Entry 6AP1 (electron microscopy, 3.20 A resolution); this record covers chains A and S of the 19 polymer chains in the assembly.

Chain A:
Name: Vacuolar protein sorting-associated protein 4, Protein hcp1
Source organism: Saccharomyces cerevisiae (strain ATCC 204508 / S288c)
UniProtKB: chimeric construct of P52917, Q9I747: residues 101-437 from P52917 (VPS4_YEAST) positions 101-437 (same numbers); residues 456-617 from Q9I747 positions 1-162 (UniProt number = residue number - 455)
Chain sequence (519 residues; numbered 100 to 618; the number before each row is that of its first residue):
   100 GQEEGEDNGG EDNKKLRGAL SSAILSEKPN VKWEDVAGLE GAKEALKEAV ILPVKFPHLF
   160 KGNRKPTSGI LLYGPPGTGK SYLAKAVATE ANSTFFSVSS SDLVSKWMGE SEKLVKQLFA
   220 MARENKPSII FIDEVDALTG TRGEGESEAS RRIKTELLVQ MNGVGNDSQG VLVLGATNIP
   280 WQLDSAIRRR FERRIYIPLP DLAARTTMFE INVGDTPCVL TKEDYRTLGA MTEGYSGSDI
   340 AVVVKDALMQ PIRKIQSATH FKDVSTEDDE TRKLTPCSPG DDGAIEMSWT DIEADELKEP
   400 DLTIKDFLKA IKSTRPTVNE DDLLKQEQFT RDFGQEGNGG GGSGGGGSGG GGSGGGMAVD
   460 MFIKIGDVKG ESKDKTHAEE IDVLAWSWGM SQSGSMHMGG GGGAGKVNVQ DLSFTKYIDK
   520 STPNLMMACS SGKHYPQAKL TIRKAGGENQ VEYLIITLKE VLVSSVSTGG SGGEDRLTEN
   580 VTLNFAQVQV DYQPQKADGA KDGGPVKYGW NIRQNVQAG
Not modelled in the structure: 100-115, 365-368, 434-618
Differences from the reference sequence: expression tag (100, 618); linker (438-455)
Metal / ion sites: Mg2+: Ser-180 (together with ADP)
Small-molecule neighbours: ADP / beryllium trifluoride: Asp-134, Val-135, Ala-136, Pro-174, Pro-175, Gly-176, Thr-177, Gly-178, Lys-179, Ser-180, Tyr-181, Asn-277, Met-307, Gly-336, Ser-337, Ala-340
UniProt features mapped onto this chain:
  - binding site (ATP): Gly-173 to Ser-180
Reported in the primary citation:
  - binding site for beryllium trifluoride: Arg-288, Arg-289

Chain S:
Name: Vacuolar protein sorting-associated protein VTA1
Source organism: Saccharomyces cerevisiae (strain ATCC 204508 / S288c)
UniProtKB: Q06263 (VTA1_YEAST); residues 1-330 here = UniProt positions 1-330
Chain sequence (330 residues; each row starts with the number of its first residue):
     1 MASNAARVVA TAKDFDKVGL GIIGYYLQLY AVELILSEED RSQEMTALAT ELLDTIEAFK
    61 KEIGGESEAE DSDKSLHVMN TLIHDQEKAK IYMLNFTMSL YNEKLKQLKD GPWDVMLKRS
   121 LWCCIDLFSC ILHLWKENIS ETSTNSLQKR IKYCKIYLSK LAKGEIGSSD EKTLDYADFA
   181 DDSEEIKDED VDHQTSDLEN NNNDKVEGLA PKDQTTSYEP VDEVPEFIDD ADSVNEEEQT
   241 VDKNEDAITK DEQQVVKKEV DLTRPSAPSE PAAAEHKSYT KDELTKIMDR ASKIEQIQKL
   301 AKYAISALNY EDLPTAKDEL TKALDLLNSI
Not modelled in the structure: 1-288
UniProt features mapped onto this chain:
  - region: Ser-37 to Glu-68 (Interaction with VSP60)
  - modified residue: Ser-183 (Phosphoserine), Thr-195 (Phosphothreonine), Ser-233 (Phosphoserine)
  - mutagenesis: Trp-122 (W122A: Abolishes interaction with VSP60 and DID2), Lys-152 (K152A: Abolishes interaction with VSP60 and DID2), Lys-299 (K299A: Abolishes interaction with VSP4), Lys-302 (K302A: Abolishes interaction with VSP4), Tyr-303 (Y303A: Abolishes interaction with VSP4, no effect on dimerization), Ser-306 (S306A: Diminishes interaction with VSP4), Tyr-310 (Y310A: Abolishes interaction with VSP4, no effect on dimerization), Glu-311 (E311A: Abolishes interaction with VSP4 and dimerization), Asp-312 (D312A: Abolishes interaction with VSP4 and dimerization), Leu-320 (L320E: Abolishes dimerization), Lys-322 (K322A: No effect on interaction with VSP4), Leu-327 (L327E: Abolishes dimerization)

How chain A and chain S interact:
Residue-residue contacts (5; chain A residue first):
  Ala-302(A) with Tyr-310(S)
  Thr-305(A) with Tyr-310(S)
  Lys-321(A) with Asn-309(S)
  Arg-325(A) with Tyr-310(S), hydrogen bond (side chain-backbone); Asp-312(S), salt bridge
Other interface residues (no listed pair), chain A (5 interface residues in all): Leu-301
Other interface residues (no listed pair), chain S (5 interface residues in all): Ala-307, Glu-311

In short:
Chain A and chain S each contribute 5 residues to their interface, with 1 hydrogen bond and 1 salt bridge.
Polar contacts include Arg-325(A)/Asp-312(S) and Arg-325(A)/Tyr-310(S). Bound to chain A: ADP / beryllium
trifluoride. From the paper: a binding site for beryllium trifluoride at Arg-288(A) and Arg-289(A).
Here chain A is Vacuolar protein sorting-associated protein 4, Protein hcp1 and chain S is Vacuolar protein
sorting-associated protein VTA1, both from Saccharomyces cerevisiae (strain ATCC 204508 / S288c). Entry 6AP1
(Vps4p-Vta1p complex with peptide binding to the central pore of Vps4p) was determined by electron microscopy
together with 6BMF from the same study.
